4GK7 - chains I and Y of the 34 polymer chains in the assembly; structure by X-ray diffraction, 2.80 A resolution.

Chain I:
Protein: Proteasome component PUP3
Source organism: Saccharomyces cerevisiae
Notes: EC 3.4.25.1
UniProt: P25451 (PSB3_YEAST); residues -8 to 195 here correspond to UniProt positions 2-205 (UniProt number = residue number + 10)
Chain sequence (204 residues; numbered -8 to 195; the number before each row is that of its first residue; numbers below 1 keep their minus sign (Ser-8 is residue -8)):
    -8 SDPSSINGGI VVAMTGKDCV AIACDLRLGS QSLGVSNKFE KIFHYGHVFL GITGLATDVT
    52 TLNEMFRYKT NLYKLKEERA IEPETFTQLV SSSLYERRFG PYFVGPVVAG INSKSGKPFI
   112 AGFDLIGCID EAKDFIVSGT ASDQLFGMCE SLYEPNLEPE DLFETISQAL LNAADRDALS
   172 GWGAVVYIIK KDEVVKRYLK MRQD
Curated features (UniProtKB/Swiss-Prot):
  - modified residue: Ser21 (Phosphoserine)
  - cross-link: Lys60 (Glycyl lysine isopeptide (Lys-Gly) (interchain with G-Cter in ubiquitin))

Chain Y:
Protein: Proteasome component PRE2
Source organism: Saccharomyces cerevisiae
Notes: EC 3.4.25.1
UniProt: P30656 (PSB5_YEAST); residues 1-212 here correspond to UniProt positions 76-287 (UniProt number = residue number + 75)
Chain sequence (212 residues; row label = number of the first residue in the row):
     1 TTTLAFRFQG GIIVAVDSRA TAGNWVASQT VKKVIEINPF LLGTMAGGAA DCQFWETWLG
    61 SQCRLHELRE KERISVAAAS KILSNLVYQY KGAGLSMGTM ICGYTRKEGP TIYYVDSDGT
   121 RLKGDIFCVG SGQTFAYGVL DSNYKWDLSV EDALYLGKRS ILAAAHRDAY SGGSVNLYHV
   181 TEDGWIYHGN HDVGELFWKV KEEEGSFNNV IG
What the authors report for this chain:
  - binding site for Syringolin-glidobactin chimera: Thr1
  - catalytic residues: Thr1

Chain I / chain Y interface:
Contacting residue pairs (43; chain I residue first):
  Arg18(I) - Ala169(Y)
  Ser23(I) - Arg167(Y)
  Ser23(I) - Asp168(Y)
  Ser23(I) - Ala169(Y)  hydrogen bond (backbone-backbone)
  Ser23(I) - Tyr170(Y)
  Leu24(I) - Phe135(Y)  hydrophobic
  Gly25(I) - Arg167(Y)  hydrogen bond (backbone-side chain)
  Val26(I) - Arg167(Y)
  Asn28(I) - Asn209(Y)  hydrogen bond
  Asn28(I) - Val210(Y)
  Lys29(I) - Asn209(Y)  hydrogen bond (side chain-backbone)
  Gln135(I) - Trp25(Y)
  Asp166(I) - Gln29(Y)
  Arg167(I) - Trp25(Y)
  Arg167(I) - Val26(Y)  hydrogen bond (side chain-backbone)
  Arg167(I) - Ala27(Y)  hydrogen bond (side chain-backbone)
  Arg167(I) - Ser28(Y)
  Asp168(I) - Asn24(Y)
  Asp168(I) - Val26(Y)
  Ala169(I) - Asn24(Y)  hydrogen bond (backbone-backbone)
  Ala169(I) - Val26(Y)
  Ala169(I) - Ala169(Y)
  Ala169(I) - Tyr170(Y)  hydrophobic
  Leu170(I) - Asn24(Y)
  Trp173(I) - His166(Y)  hydrogen bond (side chain-backbone)
  Trp173(I) - Arg167(Y)
  Lys191(I) - Trp198(Y)
  Met192(I) - Trp198(Y)
  Arg193(I) - Gln29(Y)
  Arg193(I) - Gly173(Y)  hydrogen bond (side chain-backbone)
  Arg193(I) - Asp192(Y)  salt bridge
  Arg193(I) - Gly194(Y)
  Gln194(I) - His166(Y)  hydrogen bond (backbone-side chain)
  Gln194(I) - Phe197(Y)
  Gln194(I) - Trp198(Y)
  Gln194(I) - Val210(Y)
  Asp195(I) - Arg19(Y)  salt bridge
  Asp195(I) - Ala165(Y)
  Asp195(I) - Asp168(Y)
  Asp195(I) - Ser171(Y)
  Asp195(I) - Gly172(Y)
  Asp195(I) - Gly173(Y)  hydrogen bond (side chain-backbone)
  Asp195(I) - Val193(Y)
Also at the interface, not in a pair above, chain I (20 interface residues in all): Ser-4
Also at the interface, not in a pair above, chain Y (25 interface residues in all): Ile211

Overview:
The interface between chain I and chain Y involves 20 residues on one side and 25 on the other; the contacts
include 11 hydrogen bonds and 2 salt bridges. Among the polar pairs are Arg193(I)-Asp192(Y),
Asp195(I)-Arg19(Y) and Gly25(I)-Arg167(Y). From the paper: the catalytic residue Thr1(Y); a binding site for
Syringolin-glidobactin chimera at Thr1(Y).
Chain I is Proteasome component PUP3 and chain Y is Proteasome component PRE2, both from Saccharomyces
cerevisiae; the structure, yeast 20S proteasome in complex with the Syringolin-Glidobactin chimera, was
determined by X-ray diffraction.
